Entry 7B2C (X-ray diffraction, 1.80 A resolution); this record covers chains A and E of the 6 polymer chains in the assembly.

== Chain A ==
Name: Ethyl-Coenzyme M reductase alpha subunit
Source organism: Candidatus Ethanoperedens thermophilum
Notes: EC 2.8.4.1; engineered mutation(s): wild-type
Chain sequence (595 residues; each row starts with the number of its first residue):
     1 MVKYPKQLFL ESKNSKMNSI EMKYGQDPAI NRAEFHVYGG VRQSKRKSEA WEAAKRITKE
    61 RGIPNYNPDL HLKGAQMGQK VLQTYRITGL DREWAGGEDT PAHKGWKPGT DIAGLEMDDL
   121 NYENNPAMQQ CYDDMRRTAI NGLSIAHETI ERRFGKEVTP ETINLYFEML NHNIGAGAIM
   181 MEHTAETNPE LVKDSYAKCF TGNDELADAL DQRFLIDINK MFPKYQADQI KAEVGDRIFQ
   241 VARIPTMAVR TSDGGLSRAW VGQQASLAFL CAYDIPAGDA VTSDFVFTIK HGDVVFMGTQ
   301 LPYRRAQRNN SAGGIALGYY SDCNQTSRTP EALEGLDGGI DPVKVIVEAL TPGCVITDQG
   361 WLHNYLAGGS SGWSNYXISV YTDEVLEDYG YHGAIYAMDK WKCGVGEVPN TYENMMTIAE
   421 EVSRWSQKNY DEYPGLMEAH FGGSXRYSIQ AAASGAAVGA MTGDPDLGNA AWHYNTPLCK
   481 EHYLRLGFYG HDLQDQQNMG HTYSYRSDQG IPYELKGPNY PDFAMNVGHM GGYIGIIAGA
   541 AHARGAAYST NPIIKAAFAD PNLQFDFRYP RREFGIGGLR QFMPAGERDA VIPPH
Disordered / not traced: 1-4
Modified / non-standard residues: H291 (N1-methylated histidine; MHS); R305 (5-methyl-arginine; AGM); C354 (S-methylcysteine; SMC); I2M (3-methyl-L-alloisoleucine) at position 377, MGN (2-methyl-glutamine) at position 445; G490 (thioglycin; GL3); H491 (4-methyl-histidine; HIC)
Bound ions: K+ site 1 near G74 (its only coordinating residue here); K+ site 2: Q212, L215; Mg2+: D589 (shared with 1 residue of chain D)
Small-molecule neighbours:
  - 1-thioethanesulfonic acid (COM): Y376, F488, Y489
  - Coenzyme B (TP7), molecule 1: R258, K290, H291
  - Coenzyme B (TP7), molecule 2: R304, L362, L366, A367, W373, F488, A524, M525, N526, V527
  - Dimethylated-F430 cofactor (USN), molecule 1: A178, I179, M180, M181, E182, H183, T184, A185, Q263, Q264, L267, L270, A277
  - Dimethylated-F430 cofactor (USN), molecule 2: G368, G369, S371, W373, S374, N375, Y376, F441, G442, MGN_445, G487, F488
  - xenon (XE), molecule 1: L350, C354, V380, L386, A452, W472, G532
  - xenon (XE), molecule 2: W373, Y376, V527
  - xenon (XE), molecule 3: P477, Q496, M499

== Chain E ==
Name: Ethyl-Coenzyme M reductase beta subunit
Source organism: Candidatus Ethanoperedens thermophilum
Notes: EC 2.8.4.1; engineered mutation(s): wild-type
Chain sequence (467 residues; each row starts with the number of its first residue):
     1 MAYLTEKIDL YGDNGKVLES DIPLEAVTPV QNPAVRELAS IFKRSVAVNL GGAQKALSTG
    61 HYANEYIHFP DIPNKDKLGI KSSPGGKYPP KSVKVRTMDL PLVDDADDIA ARLKERLQVN
   121 PDDGTEVRVM KKGNVLYVKI SEQLANTGVE YTTALTTTAQ AMTDLVMEKY DLDFHASPLV
   181 HCAFYGRYPQ TYEFMGGNVI SLLAASCANE GPGFAMRNIM ANHIVAATRK RTLEAVALSS
   241 TLEAIGHVEM GDAIGRWRRW QALVHACQGL NANNVVYDLV KEAGHGCTGD VVAATVGRAL
   301 EDGIISVKKT LPSGYKFYTA NDPSMWNAYV CAGLVAAVIV NQGAARAAQG VSSTLLYFND
   361 LIEHETGLPH AGYGDGMGNG VSFSFFSHAI YGGGSPGIFS GNHIVTRHSK GFAIPVIAAA
   421 VSLDSGTAVY GPEATSGLVG DIFGEVDLIR RPMEAIASAA AEIKDKF
Disordered / not traced: 1
Bound ions: K+ site 1: D104, D105; K+ site 2: E115, Q118; K+ site 3: N146 (shared with 1 residue of chain B); K+ site 4: S201, L203; K+ site 5: E445, D447
Small-molecule neighbours:
  - 1-thioethanesulfonic acid (COM): F385, A389, Y391
  - Coenzyme B (TP7): F385, F386, Y391, G392, G393, H403, I404, V405
  - Dimethylated-F430 cofactor (USN): A389, I390, Y391
  - xenon (XE), molecule 1: I8, C267, A272, N273, M325
  - xenon (XE), molecule 2: F42, L202, I219, H223, I224, A227, L238, I449
  - xenon (XE), molecule 3: G426, T427, A428, V429

== Interface between chain A and chain E ==
Pairs across the interface (142; chain A residue first):
  I145(A) with V429(E), hydrophobic; Y430(E)
  T149(A) with V429(E)
  R152(A) with G426(E), hydrogen bond (side chain-backbone); T427(E); A428(E), hydrogen bond (side chain-backbone); V429(E)
  R153(A) with Q349(E); T427(E), hydrogen bond (side chain-backbone)
  Y225(A) with L78(E); I80(E), hydrophobic
  Q229(A) with I72(E)
  E233(A) with H61(E), salt bridge; H68(E), salt bridge
  R237(A) with Y66(E)
  F239(A) with Y66(E), hydrophobic
  G262(A) with I390(E)
  Q263(A) with I390(E); Y391(E), hydrogen bond (side chain-backbone)
  S266(A) with I390(E)
  L267(A) with I390(E), hydrophobic
  G278(A) with H388(E)
  A280(A) with Q349(E); S387(E); H388(E)
  T282(A) with A389(E); I390(E)
  S283(A) with S387(E), hydrogen bond (side chain-backbone); A389(E); G394(E), hydrogen bond (side chain-backbone); S395(E)
  D284(A) with S395(E); V429(E); Y430(E)
  V286(A) with A389(E); I390(E); G392(E)
  F287(A) with G393(E); Y430(E)
  T288(A) with Y430(E), hydrogen bond
  G292(A) with Y430(E)
  D293(A) with Y66(E), hydrogen bond
  V294(A) with E65(E)
  V295(A) with E65(E); Y66(E), hydrophobic
  F296(A) with E65(E)
  T299(A) with R187(E); T191(E); M195(E)
  G313(A) with Q190(E), hydrogen bond (backbone-side chain)
  G314(A) with Q190(E), hydrogen bond (backbone-side chain)
  Y319(A) with E65(E), hydrogen bond; I67(E); R187(E)
  L336(A) with P84(E)
  D337(A) with P84(E); G85(E), hydrogen bond (backbone-backbone)
  G338(A) with K81(E)
  G339(A) with K81(E)
  I340(A) with K81(E), hydrogen bond (backbone-backbone)
  M398(A) with P84(E)
  K402(A) with Y88(E)
  C403(A) with Y88(E)
  G404(A) with S82(E)
  V405(A) with K75(E), hydrogen bond (backbone-side chain); S82(E), hydrogen bond (backbone-backbone)
  G406(A) with V93(E)
  E407(A) with K75(E), salt bridge; S82(E), hydrogen bond; P89(E); P90(E); K91(E), hydrogen bond (side chain-backbone)
  N410(A) with V95(E); H175(E), hydrogen bond (backbone-side chain)
  Y412(A) with F174(E), hydrophobic
  G463(A) with V95(E)
  D464(A) with H175(E), salt bridge
  P465(A) with R96(E)
  D466(A) with R96(E), salt bridge; P178(E)
  Y503(A) with F174(E); H175(E); S177(E), hydrogen bond (backbone-side chain)
  S504(A) with S177(E)
  Y505(A) with Q160(E), hydrogen bond (backbone-side chain); T163(E); D164(E), hydrogen bond; M167(E), hydrophobic; S177(E); H181(E)
  R506(A) with Q160(E); H181(E)
  S507(A) with Q160(E); H181(E), hydrogen bond (backbone-side chain); Y185(E); Y188(E)
  D508(A) with P189(E)
  G510(A) with H181(E), hydrogen bond (backbone-side chain)
  I511(A) with P178(E); R187(E); Y188(E); P189(E); Q190(E)
  P512(A) with F69(E), hydrophobic; R96(E); P178(E); C182(E)
  E514(A) with F69(E); R96(E), salt bridge
  L515(A) with I67(E), hydrophobic; F69(E), hydrophobic; C182(E), hydrophobic; Q190(E)
  G517(A) with Q190(E), hydrogen bond (backbone-side chain)
  P518(A) with Q190(E)
  N519(A) with P189(E), hydrogen bond (side chain-backbone); Q190(E), hydrogen bond (backbone-side chain)
  Y520(A) with P189(E), hydrophobic; Q190(E), hydrogen bond (backbone-side chain)
  P521(A) with P189(E)
  A543(A) with K75(E), hydrogen bond (backbone-side chain)
  R544(A) with P70(E), hydrogen bond (side chain-backbone); I72(E); V93(E); V95(E); R96(E)
  G545(A) with I72(E); L78(E)
  A546(A) with P70(E), hydrophobic; I72(E)
  Y548(A) with H68(E), hydrogen bond; P70(E)
  S549(A) with H68(E); F69(E); P70(E)
  T550(A) with I67(E); H68(E), hydrogen bond (backbone-backbone)
  N551(A) with E65(E), hydrogen bond (side chain-backbone); Y66(E); I67(E)
  P552(A) with Y66(E)
  I553(A) with Y66(E), hydrophobic
Interface residues without a listed pair, chain A (83 interface residues in all): E148, L270, D279, P302, I315, T462, L467, T502, K516
Interface residues without a listed pair, chain E (61 interface residues in all): A63, D71, S83, L179, Y192, F386, I398

== In short ==
83 residues of chain A and 61 residues of chain E are in contact, with 32 hydrogen bonds and 6 salt bridges.
Polar pairs include E233(A)-H61(E), E233(A)-H68(E) and E407(A)-K75(E).
Here chain A is Ethyl-Coenzyme M reductase alpha subunit and chain E is Ethyl-Coenzyme M reductase beta
subunit, both from Candidatus Ethanoperedens thermophilum. Entry 7B2C (Crystal structure of the ethyl-coenzyme
M reductase from Candidatus Ethanoperedens thermophilum gassed with xenon) was determined by X-ray diffraction
(same publication as 7B2H).
